Entry 4PHZ (X-ray diffraction, 2.59 A resolution); this record covers chains H and G of the 12 polymer chains in the assembly.

# Chain H
Name: unknown peptide
From: Methylocystis sp. ATCC 49242
Amino-acid sequence (24 residues; each row starts with the number of its first residue; X marks 24 residues of unknown identity (built as UNK)):
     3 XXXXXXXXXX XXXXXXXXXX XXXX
Unresolved in the structure: 23-26
Small-molecule neighbours: phosphatidylglycerol (PGT; (1S)-2-{[{[(2R)-2,3-dihydroxypropyl]oxy}(hydroxy)phosphoryl]oxy}-1-[(palmitoyloxy)methyl]ethyl stearate): UNK_9, UNK_10, UNK_13, UNK_14, UNK_15, UNK_18, UNK_21

# Chain G
Name: Particulate methane monooxygenase subunit C
From: Methylocystis sp. ATCC 49242
Notes: EC 1.14.18.3
Amino-acid sequence (256 residues; row label = number of the first residue in the row):
     1 MSSTTSAAAG AAAEVESVVD LRGMWIGLVL LNVFYLIVRI YEQVFGWRAG LDSFAPEFQT
    61 YWMSILWTEI PLELVSGLGL AGYLWKTRDR NVDAVTPREE MRRLVVLVQW LVVYGIAIYW
   121 GASFFTEQDG TWHMTVIRDT DFTPSHIIEF YMSYPIYSVI AVGAFFYAKT RIPYFAHGYS
   181 LAFLIVAIGP FMIIPNVGLN EWGHTFWFME ELFVAPLHWG FVFFGWMALG VFGVVLQILM
   241 RIHALVGKEG VKLLTE
Unresolved in the structure: 1-15, 197-225
Metal / ion sites: Cu ion: Asp-129, His-133, His-146
Small-molecule neighbours:
  - phosphatidylglycerol (PGT; (1S)-2-{[{[(2R)-2,3-dihydroxypropyl]oxy}(hydroxy)phosphoryl]oxy}-1-[(palmitoyloxy)methyl]ethyl stearate), molecule 1: Gly-23, Met-24, Gly-27, Leu-30, Leu-31, Phe-34, Gly-79, Leu-80, Tyr-83, Leu-84, Arg-102, Val-106, Gln-109, Trp-110, Val-113, Ile-160, Tyr-167, Arg-171
  - phosphatidylglycerol (PGT), molecule 2: Glu-73, Leu-74, Gly-77, Leu-78, Ala-81, Gly-82, Trp-85, Pro-155, Val-159, Val-162, Phe-165, Phe-166, Lys-169, Ala-176, His-177, Gly-178, Tyr-179, Leu-184, Ile-188, Phe-191
Reported in the primary citation:
  - binding site for phosphatidylglycerol: Arg-102, Arg-171

# How chain H and chain G interact
Chain G side of the interface, 12 residues: Ile-26, Leu-30, Phe-34, Tyr-41, Thr-60, Tyr-61, Ser-64, Ile-65, Thr-68, Leu-72, Ser-76, Tyr-83

# Summary
Chain H and chain G make no direct contact in this assembly. One phosphatidylglycerol molecule is bound
between chain H and chain G. Chain G binds phosphatidylglycerol. Asp-129(G), His-133(G) and His-146(G) form
the Cu ion site. The paper reports a binding site for phosphatidylglycerol at Arg-102(G) and Arg-171(G).
Chain H is unknown peptide and chain G is Particulate methane monooxygenase subunit C, both from Methylocystis
sp. ATCC 49242; the structure, Crystal structure of particulate methane monooxygenase from Methylocystis sp.
ATCC 49242 (Rockwell), was determined by X-ray diffraction together with 4PI0 and 4PI2 from the same study.
